7K7H - chains A and H of the 8 polymer chains in the assembly; structure by electron microscopy, 3.00 A resolution.

# Chain A
Protein: Pertussis like toxin subunit B
From: Salmonella enterica subsp. enterica serovar Typhi str. CT18
Reference sequence: A0A286LNT9 (A0A286LNT9_SALET); numbering as in UniProt (aligned over 24-137)
Amino-acid sequence (114 residues; row label = number of the first residue in the row):
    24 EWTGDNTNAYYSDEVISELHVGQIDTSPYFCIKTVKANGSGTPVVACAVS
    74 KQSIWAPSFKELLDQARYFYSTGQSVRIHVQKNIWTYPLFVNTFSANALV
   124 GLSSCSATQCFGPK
Cystine bridges: Cys54-Cys70, Cys128-Cys133

# Chain H
Protein: Fab Heavy Chain Variable Domain
From: Mus musculus
Notes: antibody fragment or engineered binder
Amino-acid sequence (118 residues; numbered 1 to 118; the number before each row is that of its first residue):
     1 EIQSQQCGPELVKPGSSVKVSCKASGYAFTNYKALGSKQSHGKSLEWIGY
    51 IDPYNSDSSYNQQFKDKATLTVDKSSSTAYMYLNSLTSEDSAVYYCAGLE
   101 LTGTLPYWGQGTLVTVSA
Cystine bridges: Cys22-Cys96

# How chain A and chain H interact
Residue-residue contacts - 20 pairs, chain A then chain H:
  Tyr33(A) with Tyr54(H); Asn55(H)
  Tyr34(A) with Asp57(H)
  Ser35(A) with Asp57(H)
  Asp36(A) with Tyr50(H), hydrogen bond
  Lys59(A) with Asp57(H), salt bridge; Ser58(H); Ser59(H)
  Asn61(A) with Trp47(H); Ser59(H), hydrogen bond (backbone-side chain); Tyr60(H)
  Gly62(A) with Tyr60(H); Gln62(H), hydrogen bond (backbone-side chain)
  Ser63(A) with Ser59(H), hydrogen bond (backbone-side chain); Tyr60(H), hydrogen bond (backbone-backbone); Gln62(H); Lys65(H)
  Gly64(A) with Lys65(H)
  Thr131(A) with Gly103(H)
  Gln132(A) with Leu101(H)
Other interface residues (no listed pair), chain A (13 interface residues in all): Glu37, Lys137
Other interface residues (no listed pair), chain H (15 interface residues in all): Lys33, Asp52, Asn61
Interface features reported in the paper:
  - residue pairs: Tyr33(A)-Asn55(H), Tyr33(A)-Tyr54(H) (pi stacking), Asp36(A)-Tyr50(H) (hydrogen bond), Lys59(A)-Asp57(H) (hydrogen bond), Asn61(A)-Ser59(H), Gly62(A)-Gln62(H), Ser63(A)-Ser59(H)
  - epitope / paratope residues, chain A: Tyr33(A), Asp36(A), Lys59(A), Asn61(A), Gly62(A), Ser63(A)

# In short
Chain A and chain H form an interface of 13 and 15 residues respectively; the contacts include 5 hydrogen
bonds and 1 salt bridge. Polar pairs include Lys59(A)-Asp57(H), Asp36(A)-Tyr50(H) and Asn61(A)-Ser59(H). The
authors report contacts between Tyr33(A) and Asn55(H), Asn61(A) and Ser59(H) and Gly62(A) and Gln62(H) among
others; pi stacking between Tyr33(A) and Tyr54(H); hydrogen bonds between Asp36(A) and Tyr50(H) and Lys59(A)
and Asp57(H). From the paper: epitope/paratope residues Tyr33(A), Asp36(A) and Lys59(A) among others.
Here chain A is Pertussis like toxin subunit B (Salmonella enterica subsp. enterica serovar Typhi str. CT18)
and chain H is Fab Heavy Chain Variable Domain (Mus musculus). Entry 7K7H (Density-fitted Model Structure of
Antibody Variable Domains of TyTx1 in Complex with PltB pentamer of Typhoid ...) was determined by electron
microscopy, deposited together with 7K7I.
